8I9P - chains C1 and CR of the 33 polymer chains in the assembly; structure by electron microscopy, 3.00 A resolution.

[Chain C1]
Molecule: 3341-nt RNA strand
Organism: Chaetomium thermophilum
Sequence (3341 nucleotides; numbered 1 to 3341; the number before each row is that of its first residue):
     1 GGUUGACCUC GGAUCAGGUA GGAGGACCCG CUGAACUUAA GCAUAUCAAU AAGCGGAGGA
    61 AAAGAAACCA ACAGGGAUUG CCCUAGUAAC GGCGAGUGAA GCGGCAACAG CUCAAAUUUG
   121 AAAGCUGGCU UCGGCCCGCG UUGUAAUUUG GAGAGGAUGC UUUGGGCGAG GCUCCUUCUG
   181 AGUUCCCUGG AACGGGACGC CACAGAGGGU GAGAGCCCCG UAUAGUUGGA AGCCAAGCCU
   241 GUGUAAAGCU CCUUCGACGA GUCGAGUAGU UUGGGAAUGC UGCUCAAAAU GGGAGGUAAA
   301 UUUCUUCUAA AGCUAAAUAC CGGCCAGAGA CCGAUAGCGC ACAAGUAGAG UGAUCGAAAG
   361 AUGAAAAGCA CUUUGAAAAG AGGGUUAAAU AGCACGUGAA AUUGUUGAAA GGGAAGCGCU
   421 UGUGACCAGA CUUGCGCCCG GCGGAUCAUC CGGUGUUCUC ACCGGUGCAC UCCGCCGGGC
   481 UCAGGCCAGC AUCGGUUCUG GCGGGGGGAU AAAGGCCCAG GGAAUGUGGC UCCUCCGGGA
   541 GUGUUAUAGC CCUGGGUGUA AUACCCUCGC CGGGACCGAG GACCGCGCUC UGCAAGGAUG
   601 CUGGCGUAAU GGUCACCAGC GACCCGUCUU GAAACACGGA CCAAGGAGUC AAGGUUUUGC
   661 GCGAGUGUUU GGGUGUAAAA CCCGCACGCG UAAUGAAAGU GAACGUAGGU GAGAGCUUCG
   721 GCGCAUCAUC GACCGAUCCU GAUGUAUUCG GAUGGAUUUG AGUAGGAGCG UUAAGCCUUG
   781 GACCCGAAAG AUGGUGAACU AUGCUUGGAU AGGGUGAAGC CAGAGGAAAC UCUGGUGGAG
   841 GCUCGCAGCG GUUCUGACGU GCAAAUCGAU CGUCAAAUCU GAGCAUGGGG GCGAAAGACU
   901 AAUCGAACCA UCUAGUAGCU GGUUACCGCC GAAGUUUCCC UCAGGAUAGC AGUGUCGACC
   961 UUCAGUUUUA UGAGGUAAAG CGAAUGAUUA GGGACUCGGG GGCGAUUUUU AGCCUUCAUC
  1021 CAUUCUCAAA CUUUAAAUAU GUAAGAAGCC CUUGUUACUU AACUGAACGU GGGCAUUCGA
  1081 AUGUAUCGAC ACUAGUGGGC CAUUUUUGGU AAGCAGAACU GGCGAUGCGG GAUGAACCGA
  1141 ACGCGGGGUU AAGGUGCCGG AGUGGACGCU CAUCAGACAC CACAAAAGGC GUUAGUACAU
  1201 CUUGACAGCA GGACGGUGGC CAUGGAAGUC GGAAUCCGCU AAGGACUGUG UAACAACUCA
  1261 CCUGCCGAAU GUACUAGCCC UGAAAAUGGA UGGCGCUCAA GCGUCCCACC CAUACCCCGC
  1321 CCUCAGGGUA GAAACGAUGC CCUGAGGAGU AGGCGGCCGU GGAGGUCAGU GACGAAGCCU
  1381 AGGGCGUGAG CCCGGGUCGA ACGGCCUCUA GUGCAGAUCU UGGUGGUAGU AGCAAAUACU
  1441 UCAAUGAGAA CUUGAAGGAC CGAAGUGGGG AAAGGUUCCA UGUGAACAGC GGUUGGACAU
  1501 GGGUUAGUCG AUCCUAAGCC AUAGGGAAGU UCCGUUUCAA AGGGGCACUC GUGCCCCGUG
  1561 UGGCGAAAGG GAAGCCGGUU AAUAUUCCGG CACCUGGAUG UGGGUUUUGC GCGGCAACGC
  1621 AACUGAACGC GGAGACGACG GCGGGGGCCC CGGGCAGAGU UCUCUUUUCU UCUUAACGGU
  1681 CUAUCACCCU GGAAACAGUU UGUCUGGAGA UAGGGUUUAA UGGCCGGAAG AGCCCGACAC
  1741 UUCUGUCGGG UCCGGUGCGC UCUCGACGUC CCUUGAAAAU CCGCGGGAGG GAAUAAUUCU
  1801 CACGCCAGGU CGUACUCAUA ACCGCAGCAG GUCCCCAAGG UGAACAGCCU CUGGUUGAUA
  1861 GAACAAUGUA GAUAAGGGAA GUCGGCAAAA UAGAUCCGUA ACUUCGGGAA AAGGAUUGGC
  1921 UCUAAGGGUU GGGCACGUUG GGCUUUGGGC GGACGCCCUG GGAGCAGAGG GCCUCUAGCC
  1981 GGGCAACCGG CCGGCGGCCC UCAGCACCCG GGGUUGAAGC CCUUAGCAGG CUUCGGCCGU
  2041 CCGGCGUGCG GUUAACAACC AACUUAGAAC UGGUACGGAC AGGGGGAAUC UGACUGUCUA
  2101 AUUAAAACAU AGCAUUGCGA UGGCCAGAAA GUGGUGUUGA CGCAAUGUGA UUUCUGCCCA
  2161 GUGCUCUGAA UGUCAAAGUG AAGAAAUUCA ACCAAGCGCG GGUAAACGGC GGGAGUAACU
  2221 AUGACUCUCU UAAGGUAGCC AAAUGCCUCG UCAUCUAAUU AGUGACGCGC AUGAAUGGAU
  2281 UAACGAGAUU CCCACUGUCC CUAUCUACUA UCUAGCGAAA CCACAGCCAA GGGAACGGGC
  2341 UUGGCAAAAU CAGCGGGGAA AGAAGACCCU GUUGAGCUUG ACUCUAGUUU GACAUUGUGA
  2401 AAAGACAUAG GAGGUGUAGA AUAGGUGGGA GCUUCGGCGC CAGUGAAAUA CCACUACUCC
  2461 UAUUGUUUUU UUACUUAUUC AAUGAAGCGG GGCUGGACUU GCGUCCAACU UCUGGAGUUA
  2521 AGGUCCUUCG CGGGCCGACC CGGGUUGAAG ACAUUGUCAG GUGGGGAGUU UGGCUGGGGC
  2581 GGCACAUCUG UUAAACCAUA ACGCAGGUGU CCUAAGGGGG GCUCAUGGAG AACAGAAAUC
  2641 UCCAGUAGAA CAAAAGGGUA AAAGUCCCCU UGAUUUUGAU UUUCAGUGUG AAUACAAACC
  2701 AUGAAAGUGU GGCCUAUCGA UCCUUUAGUC CCUCGAAAUU UGAGGCUAGA GGUGCCAGAA
  2761 AAGUUACCAC AGGGAUAACU GGCUUGUGGC GGCCAAGCGU UCAUAGCGAC GUCGCUUUUU
  2821 GAUCCUUCGA UGUCGGCUCU UCCUAUCAUA CCGAAGCAGA AUUCGGUAAG CGUUGGAUUG
  2881 UUCACCCACU AAUAGGGAAC GUGAGCUGGG UUUAGACCGU CGUGAGACAG GUUAGUUUUA
  2941 CCCUACUGAU GAACUCGUCG CAAUGGUAAU UCAGCUUAGU ACGAGAGGAA CCGCUGAUUC
  3001 AGAUAAUUGG UUUUUGCGGU UGUCCGACCG GGCAGUGCCG CGAAGCUACC AUCUGCUGGA
  3061 UAAUGGCUGA ACGCCUCUAA GUCAGAAUCC AUGCCAGAAC GCGACGAUAC UACCCGCACG
  3121 UUGUAGACGU AUAAGAAUAG GCUCCGGCCU CGUAUCCUAG CAGGCGAUUC CUCCGCCGGC
  3181 CUCGAAGUGG CCGUCGGUAA UUCGCGUAUU GCAAUUUAGA CACGCGCGGG AUCAAAUCCU
  3241 UUGCAGACGA CUUAGAUGUG CGAAAGGGUC CUGUAAGCAG UAGAGUAGCC UUGUUGUUAC
  3301 GAUCUGCUGA GGGUAAGCCC UCCUUCGCCU AGAUUUCCCA G
Not modelled in the structure: 1-2, 694-706, 800-905, 987-1028, 1179-1290, 1438-2309, 2327-3111, 3121-3123, 3215-3217, 3239-3330, 3338-3341

[Chain CR]
Molecule: Nucleolar protein 16
Organism: Chaetomium thermophilum
UniProt: G0S832 (G0S832_CHATD); residues 1-237 here = UniProt positions 1-237
Chain sequence (237 residues; each row starts with the number of its first residue):
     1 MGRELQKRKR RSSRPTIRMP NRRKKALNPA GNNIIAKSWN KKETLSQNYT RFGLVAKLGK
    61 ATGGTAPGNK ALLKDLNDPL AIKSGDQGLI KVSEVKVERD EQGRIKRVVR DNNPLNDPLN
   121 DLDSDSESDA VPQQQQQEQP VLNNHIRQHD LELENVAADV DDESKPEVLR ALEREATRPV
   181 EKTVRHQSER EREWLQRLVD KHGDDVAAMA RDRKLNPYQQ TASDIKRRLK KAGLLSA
Not modelled in the structure: 1-2, 74-125, 139-143, 155-163, 236-237

[Interface between chain C1 and chain CR]
Residue-residue contacts - 86 pairs, chain C1 then chain CR:
  G104(C1) / Lys-60(CR)  phosphate contact
  C105(C1) / Lys-60(CR)  salt bridge to the phosphate
  C105(C1) / Thr-62(CR)  phosphate contact
  A106(C1) / Lys-57(CR)  salt bridge to the phosphate
  A106(C1) / Thr-62(CR)  phosphate contact
  G120(C1) / Arg-213(CR)  base contact
  A157(C1) / Thr-221(CR)  hydrogen bond to the phosphate
  U158(C1) / Thr-221(CR)  phosphate contact
  U158(C1) / Ser-223(CR)  hydrogen bond to the phosphate
  G159(C1) / His-145(CR)  base contact
  G159(C1) / Ser-223(CR)  phosphate contact
  G159(C1) / Arg-227(CR)  salt bridge to the phosphate
  U161(C1) / Arg-147(CR)  hydrogen bond to the phosphate
  U161(C1) / His-149(CR)  hydrogen bond to the sugar
  U162(C1) / His-149(CR)  sugar contact
  U163(C1) / Arg-185(CR)  base contact
  G171(C1) / Gly-31(CR)  sugar contact
  C172(C1) / Ala-30(CR)  sugar contact
  C174(C1) / Pro-20(CR)  sugar contact
  C174(C1) / Asn-21(CR)  sugar contact
  C174(C1) / Arg-22(CR)  sugar contact
  C175(C1) / Pro-20(CR)  phosphate contact
  A224(C1) / Lys-42(CR)  salt bridge to the phosphate
  G241(C1) / Thr-183(CR)  base contact
  U242(C1) / Arg-185(CR)  hydrogen bond to the base
  U242(C1) / His-186(CR)  stacking on the base
  G243(C1) / Arg-185(CR)  hydrogen bond to the base
  G243(C1) / Ser-188(CR)  hydrogen bond to the base
  G243(C1) / Glu-191(CR)  hydrogen bond to the base
  U244(C1) / Ser-188(CR)  phosphate contact
  U244(C1) / Arg-190(CR)  salt bridge to the phosphate
  U244(C1) / Glu-191(CR)  sugar contact
  U244(C1) / Trp-194(CR)  stacking on the base
  U244(C1) / Pro-217(CR)  base contact
  U244(C1) / Tyr-218(CR)  base contact
  U244(C1) / Gln-220(CR)  hydrogen bond to the base
  U244(C1) / Arg-228(CR)  hydrogen bond to the sugar
  A245(C1) / Arg-185(CR)  base contact
  G248(C1) / His-145(CR)  base contact
  G248(C1) / Gln-148(CR)  hydrogen bond to the sugar
  C249(C1) / His-145(CR)  hydrogen bond to the sugar
  C249(C1) / Gln-148(CR)  sugar contact
  U250(C1) / Asn-144(CR)  sugar contact
  U250(C1) / His-145(CR)  sugar contact
  C251(C1) / Asn-144(CR)  phosphate contact
  G323(C1) / Leu-5(CR)  phosphate contact
  G323(C1) / Gln-6(CR)  hydrogen bond to the phosphate
  C324(C1) / Leu-5(CR)  phosphate contact
  C324(C1) / Gln-6(CR)  hydrogen bond to the phosphate
  C324(C1) / Lys-9(CR)  salt bridge to the phosphate
  C324(C1) / Ile-17(CR)  hydrogen bond to the sugar
  C324(C1) / Met-19(CR)  base contact
  C325(C1) / Lys-9(CR)  salt bridge to the phosphate
  C325(C1) / Thr-16(CR)  phosphate contact
  C325(C1) / Ile-17(CR)  hydrogen bond to the phosphate
  C325(C1) / Arg-18(CR)  sugar contact
  C325(C1) / Met-19(CR)  hydrogen bond to the sugar
  A326(C1) / Arg-18(CR)  salt bridge to the phosphate
  C338(C1) / Arg-3(CR)  hydrogen bond to the base
  C340(C1) / Arg-3(CR)  base contact
  C340(C1) / Lys-7(CR)  hydrogen bond to the base
  C342(C1) / Arg-10(CR)  salt bridge to the phosphate
  A344(C1) / Lys-7(CR)  sugar contact
  G345(C1) / Lys-7(CR)  salt bridge to the phosphate
  G345(C1) / Arg-11(CR)  salt bridge to the phosphate
  G671(C1) / Thr-62(CR)  hydrogen bond to the base
  G671(C1) / Gly-63(CR)  base contact
  G672(C1) / Thr-62(CR)  sugar contact
  G672(C1) / Gly-63(CR)  hydrogen bond to the sugar
  G672(C1) / Gly-64(CR)  hydrogen bond to the base
  G673(C1) / Gly-64(CR)  sugar contact
  G673(C1) / Thr-65(CR)  sugar contact
  G673(C1) / Ala-66(CR)  sugar contact
  G673(C1) / Leu-72(CR)  sugar contact
  U674(C1) / Thr-44(CR)  hydrogen bond to the phosphate
  U674(C1) / Ser-46(CR)  phosphate contact
  U674(C1) / Gln-47(CR)  phosphate contact
  G675(C1) / Thr-44(CR)  phosphate contact
  G675(C1) / Gln-47(CR)  hydrogen bond to the phosphate
  C683(C1) / Gly-63(CR)  base contact
  C683(C1) / Gly-64(CR)  hydrogen bond to the base
  G684(C1) / Lys-60(CR)  sugar contact
  G684(C1) / Ala-61(CR)  sugar contact
  G684(C1) / Thr-62(CR)  hydrogen bond to the base
  G684(C1) / Gly-63(CR)  sugar contact
  C685(C1) / Lys-60(CR)  sugar contact
Interface residues without a listed pair, chain C1 (47 interface residues in all): A60, C160, U173, A247, G327, G339
Interface residues without a listed pair, chain CR (54 interface residues in all): Glu-4, Lys-24, Ala-26, Ile-146, Gln-187

[Overview]
47 residues of chain C1 face 54 of chain CR across their interface, with 26 hydrogen bonds, 11 salt bridges
and 2 aromatic stacking contacts. Polar pairs include U242(C1)/Arg-185(CR), G243(C1)/Arg-185(CR) and
G243(C1)/Ser-188(CR).
Chain C1 is a 3341-nt RNA strand and chain CR is Nucleolar protein 16, both from Chaetomium thermophilum; the
structure, Cryo-EM structure of a Chaetomium thermophilum pre-60S ribosomal subunit - State Mak16, was
determined by electron microscopy (same publication as 8I9T, 8I9V, 8I9W, 8I9X, 8I9Y, 8I9Z and 8IA0).
